Entry 6UPX (X-ray diffraction, 3.40 A resolution); this record covers chains B and C of the 13 polymer chains in the assembly.

Chain B:
Name: DNA-directed RNA polymerase II subunit RPB2
Source organism: Saccharomyces cerevisiae (strain ATCC 204508 / S288c)
Notes: EC 2.7.7.6
UniProtKB: P08518 (RPB2_YEAST); numbering as in UniProt (aligned over 1-1224)
Sequence (1224 residues; row label = number of the first residue in the row):
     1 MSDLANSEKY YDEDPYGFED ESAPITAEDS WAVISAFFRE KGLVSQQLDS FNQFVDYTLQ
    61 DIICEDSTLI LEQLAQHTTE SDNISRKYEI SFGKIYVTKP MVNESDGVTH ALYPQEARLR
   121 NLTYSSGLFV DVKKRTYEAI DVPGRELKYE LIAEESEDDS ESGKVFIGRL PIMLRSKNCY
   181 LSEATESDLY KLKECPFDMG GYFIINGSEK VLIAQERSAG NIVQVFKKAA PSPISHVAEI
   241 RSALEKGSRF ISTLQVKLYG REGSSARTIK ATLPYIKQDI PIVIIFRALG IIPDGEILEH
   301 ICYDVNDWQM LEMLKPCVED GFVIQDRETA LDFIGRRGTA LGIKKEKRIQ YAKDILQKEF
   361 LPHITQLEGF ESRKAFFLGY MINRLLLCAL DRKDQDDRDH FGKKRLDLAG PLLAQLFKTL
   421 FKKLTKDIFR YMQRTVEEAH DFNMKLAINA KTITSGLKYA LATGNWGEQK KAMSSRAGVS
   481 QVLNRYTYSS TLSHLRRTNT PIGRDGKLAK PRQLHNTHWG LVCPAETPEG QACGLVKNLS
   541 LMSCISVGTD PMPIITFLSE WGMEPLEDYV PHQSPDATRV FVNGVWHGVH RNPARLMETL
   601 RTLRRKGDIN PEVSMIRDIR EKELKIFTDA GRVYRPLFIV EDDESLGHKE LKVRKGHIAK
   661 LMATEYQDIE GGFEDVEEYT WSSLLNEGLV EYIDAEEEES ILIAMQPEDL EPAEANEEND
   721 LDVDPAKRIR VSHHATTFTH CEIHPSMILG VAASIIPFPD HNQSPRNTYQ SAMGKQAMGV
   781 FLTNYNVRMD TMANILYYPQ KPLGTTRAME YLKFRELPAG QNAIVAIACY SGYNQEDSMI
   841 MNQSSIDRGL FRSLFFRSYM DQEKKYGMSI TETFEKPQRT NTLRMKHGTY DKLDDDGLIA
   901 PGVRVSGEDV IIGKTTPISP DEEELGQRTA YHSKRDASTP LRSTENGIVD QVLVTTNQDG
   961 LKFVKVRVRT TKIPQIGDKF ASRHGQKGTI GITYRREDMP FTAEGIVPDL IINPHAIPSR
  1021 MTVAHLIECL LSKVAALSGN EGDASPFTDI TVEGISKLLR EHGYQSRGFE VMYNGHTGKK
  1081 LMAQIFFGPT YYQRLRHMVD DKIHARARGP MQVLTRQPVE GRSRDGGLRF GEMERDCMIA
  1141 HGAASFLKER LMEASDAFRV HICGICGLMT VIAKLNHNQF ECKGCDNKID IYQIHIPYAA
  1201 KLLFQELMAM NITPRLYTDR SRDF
Not modelled in the structure: 1-19, 76-85, 139-161, 338-344, 439-445, 503-508, 644-646, 669-675, 715-720, 920-929, 1222-1224
Metal / ion sites: Zn2+: Cys1163, Cys1166, Cys1182, Cys1185

Chain C:
Name: DNA-directed RNA polymerase II subunit RPB3
Source organism: Saccharomyces cerevisiae (strain ATCC 204508 / S288c)
UniProtKB: P16370 (RPB3_YEAST); residues 1-318 here = UniProt positions 1-318
Sequence (318 residues; numbered 1 to 318; the number before each row is that of its first residue):
     1 MSEEGPQVKI REASKDNVDF ILSNVDLAMA NSLRRVMIAE IPTLAIDSVE VETNTTVLAD
    61 EFIAHRLGLI PLQSMDIEQL EYSRDCFCED HCDKCSVVLT LQAFGESEST TNVYSKDLVI
   121 VSNLMGRNIG HPIIQDKEGN GVLICKLRKG QELKLTCVAK KGIAKEHAKW GPAAAIEFEY
   181 DPWNKLKHTD YWYEQDSAKE WPQSKNCEYE DPPNEGDPFD YKAQADTFYM NVESVGSIPV
   241 DQVVVRGIDT LQKKVASILL ALTQMDQDKV NFASGDNNTA SNMLGSNEDV MMTGAEQDPY
   301 SNASQMGNTG SGGYDNAW
Not modelled in the structure: 1, 269-318
Metal / ion sites: Zn2+: Cys86, Cys88, Cys92, Cys95
UniProt features mapped onto this chain:
  - binding site (Zn(2+)): Cys86, Cys88, Cys92, Cys95
  - modified residue: Ser2 (N-acetylserine)
  - natural variant: Ala30 (A30D: In mutant RPB3-1)
  - mutagenesis: Lys9 (K9E: Transcript termination readthrough)

Interface between chain B and chain C:
Residue-residue contacts (69):
  Tyr785(B) with Val57(C)
  Tyr797(B) with Glu61(C); Phe62(C)
  Tyr798(B) with Phe62(C); His65(C); Arg66(C)
  Ser844(B) with Ala168(C)
  Asp847(B) with His65(C); His167(C), hydrogen bond (backbone-side chain); Ala168(C), hydrogen bond (side chain-backbone)
  Arg848(B) with His65(C), hydrogen bond (backbone-side chain)
  Gly849(B) with His65(C), hydrogen bond (backbone-side chain)
  Arg852(B) with His65(C), hydrogen bond; His167(C)
  Leu854(B) with Ala59(C), hydrophobic; Glu61(C)
  Arg969(B) with Ala59(C); Asp60(C), salt bridge; Glu61(C), salt bridge
  Thr971(B) with Glu61(C), hydrogen bond
  Arg995(B) with Lys165(C)
  Arg996(B) with Ile38(C); Ala173(C), hydrogen bond (side chain-backbone); Ala174(C)
  Glu997(B) with Arg34(C), hydrogen bond (backbone-side chain); Arg35(C); Ile38(C); Ala39(C)
  Asp998(B) with Arg35(C), salt bridge
  Phe1001(B) with Arg34(C); Phe178(C), hydrophobic
  Ala1003(B) with Glu177(C); Phe178(C), hydrogen bond (backbone-backbone)
  Gly1005(B) with Ile176(C)
  Arg1060(B) with Lys199(C), hydrogen bond (side chain-backbone)
  Gly1063(B) with Pro202(C)
  Gln1065(B) with Glu200(C); Trp201(C)
  Arg1067(B) with Glu194(C), salt bridge
  Phe1069(B) with Trp192(C), hydrophobic; Trp201(C), hydrophobic
  Val1071(B) with Tyr191(C), hydrophobic; Trp201(C), hydrophobic
  Tyr1073(B) with Phe178(C); Glu179(C); Tyr180(C), hydrophobic
  Gly1075(B) with Asn31(C); Arg34(C); Arg35(C), hydrogen bond (backbone-side chain)
  His1076(B) with Asn31(C), hydrogen bond (backbone-side chain)
  Thr1077(B) with Leu27(C); Asn31(C), hydrogen bond (backbone-side chain)
  Gly1078(B) with Asn31(C); Tyr180(C)
  Lys1079(B) with Tyr180(C); His188(C)
  Lys1080(B) with Tyr180(C), hydrogen bond (side chain-backbone); Asp181(C), hydrogen bond (side chain-backbone); His188(C)
  Leu1081(B) with Thr189(C), hydrogen bond (backbone-side chain)
  Met1082(B) with Lys187(C); His188(C); Thr189(C), hydrogen bond (backbone-side chain); Asp190(C), hydrogen bond (backbone-backbone)
  Gln1084(B) with Thr189(C), hydrogen bond; Asp190(C), hydrogen bond (side chain-backbone); Tyr191(C); Trp192(C); Trp201(C)
Interface residues without a listed pair, chain B (42 interface residues in all): Asn786, Thr970, Met999, Glu1004, Tyr1064, Glu1070, Asn1074, Ala1083
Interface residues without a listed pair, chain C (38 interface residues in all): Leu69, Ala175, Asn184

Summary:
42 residues of chain B and 38 residues of chain C are in contact, with 20 hydrogen bonds and 4 salt bridges.
Polar contacts include Arg969(B)-Asp60(C), Arg969(B)-Glu61(C) and Asp998(B)-Arg35(C). From UniProt: 4
Zn2+-binding residues and one mutagenesis site on chain C.
Chain B is DNA-directed RNA polymerase II subunit RPB2 and chain C is DNA-directed RNA polymerase II subunit
RPB3, both from Saccharomyces cerevisiae (strain ATCC 204508 / S288c); the structure, RNA polymerase II
elongation complex with 5-guanidinohydantoin lesion in state 1, was determined by X-ray diffraction together
with 6UPY, 6UPZ, 6UQ0, 6UQ1, 6UQ2 and 6UQ3 from the same study.
